8Z9A - chains B and D of the 4 polymer chains in the assembly; structure by electron microscopy, 3.00 A resolution.

== Chain B ==
Molecule: Odorant receptor, ApisOrco
Organism: Acyrthosiphon pisum
UniProtKB: A0A1S6J137 (A0A1S6J137_ACYPI); residues 1-463 here = UniProt positions 1-463
Amino-acid sequence (463 residues; each row starts with the number of its first residue):
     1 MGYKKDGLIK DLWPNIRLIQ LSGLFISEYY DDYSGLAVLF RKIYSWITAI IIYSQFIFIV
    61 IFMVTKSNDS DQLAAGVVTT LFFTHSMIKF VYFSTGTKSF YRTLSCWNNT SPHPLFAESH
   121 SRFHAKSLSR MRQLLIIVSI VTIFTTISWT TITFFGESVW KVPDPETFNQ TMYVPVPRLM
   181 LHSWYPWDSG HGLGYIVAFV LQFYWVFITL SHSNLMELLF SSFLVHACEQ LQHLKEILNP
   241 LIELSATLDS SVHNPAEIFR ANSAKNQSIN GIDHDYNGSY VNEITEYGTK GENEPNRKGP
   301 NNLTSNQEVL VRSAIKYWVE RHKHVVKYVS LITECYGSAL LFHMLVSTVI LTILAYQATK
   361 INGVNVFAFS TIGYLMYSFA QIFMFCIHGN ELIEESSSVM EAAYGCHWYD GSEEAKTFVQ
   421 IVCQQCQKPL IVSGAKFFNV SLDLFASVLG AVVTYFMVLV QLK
Disordered / not traced: 1-4, 250-302
Ligand contacts:
  - 1,2-diacyl-sn-glycero-3-phosphocholine (PC1), molecule 1: Phe56, Val60, Met63, Ser70, Leu73, Ala74, Val77, Thr80, Leu81, Thr348, Val349, Thr352, Ile353, Tyr356, Tyr455, Leu459, Leu462
  - 1,2-diacyl-sn-glycero-3-phosphocholine (PC1), molecule 2: Thr79, Phe82, Ile137, Val141, Phe144, Thr145, Ser148, Trp149, Thr151, Ile152, Thr153, Phe155, Leu179, Met180, His182, Asn365, Phe369, Ser370, Gly373, Tyr374, Met376, Tyr377, Ala380
  - 1,2-diacyl-sn-glycero-3-phosphocholine (PC1), molecule 3: Leu81, Ile88, Val91, Tyr92, Thr95, Gly96, Ser99, Glu334, Cys335, Ser338, Phe342, Leu345, Val346, Val349

== Chain D ==
Molecule: Odorant receptor, ApisOR5
Organism: Acyrthosiphon pisum
UniProtKB: A0A1S6J146 (A0A1S6J146_ACYPI); residues 1-367 here = UniProt positions 1-367
Amino-acid sequence (367 residues; each row starts with the number of its first residue):
     1 MQRIDTINMF LQMTGCTDSK AMLYLTYFEF LITFYYLIAT YASIVHFEQS VTIQLFALLC
    61 MLIECVILLN ITFRLYHKNH IREMHQYSRR LGIPDSYRSV INVITKYHLI ASNIFVVFPV
   121 TYAIFCDSVR VGDPFTFPFL DVLPMHTDNL AIYACKYLVY AISVYIAHVE LCFINTTFIY
   181 YVGVLKHRLE TIVQTIGEAF ADNDEQKFKY AIIQHQKLLS YFNTMKIVFS KPILLSMSFN
   241 AIYFGLTTSF VIQAIRGYIN QAILSICIAS SAAAVINITI YTFYGSELMD LHDKILHVLF
   301 DNAFFYVSKS FKSSILIMMT RVTIPLKFTV GYIFTINLNL LLKILKMSYT VLNVLLSSET
   361 IKPHKLS
Disordered / not traced: 1-3, 361-367
Ligand contacts:
  - 1,2-diacyl-sn-glycero-3-phosphocholine (PC1): Leu69, Phe73, Ser230, Lys231, Leu234, Leu235, Met237, Ser238, Phe239, Ile242, Val330, Gly331, Tyr332, Phe334, Leu340, Lys343, Ile344
  - SOU ([(2E)-3,7-dimethylocta-2,6-dienyl] ethanoate): Cys60, Ile63, Glu64, Val66, Phe115, Pro138, Phe139, Ser163, Val164, Ala167, His168, Leu171, Phe239, Tyr243, Ala269, Ser270, Ala273, Ala274

== How chain B and chain D interact ==
Pairs across the interface (32; chain B residue first):
  Arg312(B) - Tyr306(D)
  Ile315(B) - Phe305(D)  hydrophobic
  Lys316(B) - Asn302(D)
  Trp318(B) - Phe300(D)  hydrophobic
  Val319(B) - Phe300(D)  hydrophobic
  Val319(B) - Asn302(D)
  His322(B) - Phe300(D)
  Lys323(B) - His297(D)  hydrogen bond (side chain-backbone)
  Lys323(B) - Phe300(D)
  Val326(B) - His297(D)
  Phe418(B) - Phe305(D)  hydrophobic
  Gln420(B) - Leu316(D)
  Ile421(B) - Phe300(D)  hydrophobic
  Ile421(B) - Phe304(D)  hydrophobic
  Ile421(B) - Phe305(D)  hydrophobic
  Gln424(B) - Met319(D)
  Gln424(B) - Thr320(D)  hydrogen bond
  Gln424(B) - Thr323(D)
  Gln425(B) - Leu296(D)
  Gln425(B) - His297(D)  hydrogen bond
  Gln425(B) - Phe300(D)
  Gln425(B) - Met319(D)
  Lys428(B) - Asp293(D)  salt bridge
  Lys428(B) - Thr323(D)
  Ala435(B) - Leu338(D)
  Lys436(B) - Ser286(D)
  Lys436(B) - Asp290(D)  salt bridge
  Lys436(B) - Leu338(D)
  Lys436(B) - Asn339(D)
  Phe437(B) - Leu338(D)  hydrophobic
  Phe437(B) - Asn339(D)
  Phe437(B) - Leu342(D)  hydrophobic
Other interface residues (no listed pair), chain B (19 interface residues in all): Thr417, Val422
Other interface residues (no listed pair), chain D (20 interface residues in all): Glu287, Asp301, Leu341

== Overview ==
19 residues of chain B face 20 of chain D across their interface, with 3 hydrogen bonds and 2 salt bridges.
Among the polar pairs are Lys428(B)-Asp293(D), Lys436(B)-Asp290(D) and Lys323(B)-His297(D). Bound to chain B:
3 copies of 1,2-diacyl-sn-glycero-3-phosphocholine. Chain D binds 1,2-diacyl-sn-glycero-3-phosphocholine and
compound SOU.
Here chain B is Odorant receptor, ApisOrco and chain D is Odorant receptor, ApisOR5, both from Acyrthosiphon
pisum. Entry 8Z9A (Cryo-EM structure of the insect olfactory receptor OR5-Orco heterocomplex from
Acyrthosiphon pisum bound with geranyl acetate) was determined by electron microscopy, deposited together with
8Z9Z.
